Entry 2I55 (X-ray diffraction, 2.90 A resolution); this record covers chain A.

# Chain A
Name: Phosphomannomutase
Source organism: Leishmania mexicana
Notes: EC 5.4.2.8
UniProtKB: Q95ZD7 (Q95ZD7_LEIME); residues 1-247 here = UniProt positions 1-247
Amino-acid sequence (247 residues; numbered 1 to 247; the number before each row is that of its first residue):
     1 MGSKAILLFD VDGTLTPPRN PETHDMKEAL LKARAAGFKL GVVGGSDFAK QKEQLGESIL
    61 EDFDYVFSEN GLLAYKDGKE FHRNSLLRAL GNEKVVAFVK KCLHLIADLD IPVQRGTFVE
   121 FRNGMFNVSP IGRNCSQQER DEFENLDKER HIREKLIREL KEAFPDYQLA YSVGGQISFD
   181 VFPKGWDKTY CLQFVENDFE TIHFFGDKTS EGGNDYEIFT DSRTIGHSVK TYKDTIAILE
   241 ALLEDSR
Unresolved in the structure: 1-3, 246-247
Metal / ion sites: Mg2+: Asp-10, Asp-207

# In short
Asp-10 and Asp-207 form the Mg2+ site.
Chain A is Phosphomannomutase (Leishmania mexicana); the structure, Complex of glucose-1,6-bisphosphate with
phosphomannomutase from Leishmania mexicana, was determined by X-ray diffraction together with 2I54 from the
same study.
